8UZ4 - chains A and C of the 3 polymer chains in the assembly; structure by X-ray diffraction, 2.40 A resolution.

== Chain A (and C) ==
Molecule: Macrophage migration inhibitory factor
Source organism: Trichomonas vaginalis
Notes: chain C of this document is another copy of the same molecule, construct and numbering; everything in this record applies to it too
UniProt: A2DXT4 (A2DXT4_TRIV3); residues 14-128 here correspond to UniProt positions 1-115 (UniProt number = residue number - 13)
Chain sequence (136 residues; row label = number of the first residue in the row; numbers below 1 keep their minus sign (Met-7 is residue -7)):
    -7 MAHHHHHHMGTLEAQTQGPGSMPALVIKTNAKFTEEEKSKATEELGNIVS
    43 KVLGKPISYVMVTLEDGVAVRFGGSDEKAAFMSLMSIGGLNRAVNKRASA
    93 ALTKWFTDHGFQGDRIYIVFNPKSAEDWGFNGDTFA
Unresolved in the structure: -7 to 12, 128 (chain C: -7 to 13, 81-82, 128)
Differences from the reference sequence: expression tag (-7 to 13)

== Chain A / chain C interface ==
Residue-residue contacts (61; chain A residue first):
  Lys20(A) with Lys20(C); Thr55(C); Glu57(C), salt bridge
  Glu57(A) with Glu57(C)
  Val60(A) with Thr55(C); Leu56(C)
  Ala61(A) with Lys30(C); Val54(C); Thr55(C); Leu56(C), hydrogen bond (backbone-backbone)
  Val62(A) with Met53(C), hydrophobic; Val54(C)
  Arg63(A) with Ser31(C), hydrogen bond (side chain-backbone); Thr34(C), hydrogen bond; Glu35(C); Val52(C); Met53(C); Val54(C), hydrogen bond (backbone-backbone)
  Phe64(A) with Val52(C); Met53(C), hydrophobic; Phe122(C), hydrophobic
  Gly65(A) with Ile49(C); Ser50(C); Val52(C), hydrogen bond (backbone-backbone)
  Gly66(A) with Ile49(C)
  Asp68(A) with Ser31(C)
  Ala72(A) with Met53(C)
  Phe73(A) with Ala16(C), hydrophobic; Met77(C), hydrophobic
  Arg84(A) with Glu118(C); Thr126(C); Phe127(C), hydrogen bond (side chain-backbone)
  Asn87(A) with Glu118(C), hydrogen bond (side chain-backbone); Asp119(C)
  Lys88(A) with Asp125(C), salt bridge; Thr126(C), hydrogen bond
  Ser91(A) with Gly124(C); Asp125(C), hydrogen bond (side chain-backbone)
  Ala92(A) with Gly124(C)
  Thr95(A) with Gly124(C)
  Gly105(A) with Asn123(C), hydrogen bond (backbone-backbone)
  Asp106(A) with Phe122(C); Asn123(C), hydrogen bond (backbone-side chain)
  Ile108(A) with Gly121(C); Phe122(C); Asn123(C)
  Tyr109(A) with Met14(C), hydrogen bond (side chain-backbone); Pro15(C); Met53(C), hydrophobic; Trp120(C), hydrogen bond; Gly121(C)
  Ile110(A) with Trp120(C); Gly121(C), hydrogen bond (backbone-backbone)
  Val111(A) with Asp119(C); Trp120(C), hydrophobic
  Phe112(A) with Lys115(C), hydrogen bond (backbone-side chain); Asp119(C), hydrogen bond (backbone-backbone); Trp120(C)
  Asn113(A) with Lys115(C)
  Pro114(A) with Lys115(C); Asp119(C)
Interface residues without a listed pair, chain A (28 interface residues in all): Leu82
Interface residues without a listed pair, chain C (30 interface residues in all): Val18, Tyr51

== In short ==
28 residues of chain A and 30 residues of chain C are in contact; the contacts include 16 hydrogen bonds and 2
salt bridges. Polar pairs include Lys20(A)-Glu57(C), Lys88(A)-Asp125(C) and Arg63(A)-Ser31(C).
Chain A and chain C are both Macrophage migration inhibitory factor (Trichomonas vaginalis); the structure,
Crystal Structure of macrophage migration inhibitory factor (MIF) from Trichomonas vaginalis (Apo, P41212
form), was determined by X-ray diffraction, deposited together with 8UR4 and 8UR2.
